Entry 6RJM (X-ray diffraction, 2.11 A resolution); this record covers chains A and B.

Chain A (and B):
Molecule: Beta-glucosidase
Organism: Agrobacterium tumefaciens A6
Notes: EC 3.2.1.21; chain B of this document is another copy of the same molecule, construct and numbering; everything in this record applies to it too
UniProtKB: A0A2I4PGZ0 (A0A2I4PGZ0_RHIRD); residue numbers follow UniProt; this construct covers 1-467
Chain sequence (490 residues; each row starts with the number of its first residue; numbers below 1 keep their minus sign (Met-22 is residue -22)):
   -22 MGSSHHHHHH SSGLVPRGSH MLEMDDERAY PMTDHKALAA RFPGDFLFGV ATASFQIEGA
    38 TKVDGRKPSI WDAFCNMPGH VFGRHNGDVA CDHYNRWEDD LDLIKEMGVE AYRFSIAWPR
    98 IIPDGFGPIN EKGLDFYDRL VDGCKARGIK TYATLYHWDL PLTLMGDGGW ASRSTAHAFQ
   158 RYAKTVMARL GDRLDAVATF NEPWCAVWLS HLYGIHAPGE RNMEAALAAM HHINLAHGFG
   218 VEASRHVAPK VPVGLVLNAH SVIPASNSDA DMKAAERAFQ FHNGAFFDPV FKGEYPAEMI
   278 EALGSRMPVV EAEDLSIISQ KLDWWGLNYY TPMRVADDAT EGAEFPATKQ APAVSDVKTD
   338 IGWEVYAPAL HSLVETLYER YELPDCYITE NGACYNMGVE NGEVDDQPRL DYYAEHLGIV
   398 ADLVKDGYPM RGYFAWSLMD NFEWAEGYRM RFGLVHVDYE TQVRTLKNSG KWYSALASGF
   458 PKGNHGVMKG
Not modelled in the structure: -22 to 6, 460-467 (chain B: -22 to 9, 466-467)
Construct notes: initiating methionine (-22); expression tag (-21 to 0)
Ligand contacts: alpha-D-glucopyranose (GLC): Gln33, His134, Trp135, Asn178, Glu179, Asn305, Tyr307, Trp340, Glu367, Trp413, Glu420, Trp421, Phe429
Reported in the primary citation:
  - mutagenesis - E179S: abolished catalytic activity on ONPG
  - catalytic residues: Glu179, Glu367 (proposed by the authors, not directly observed)

Chain A / chain B interface:
Pairs across the interface (43; chain A residue first):
  Lys39(A) - Asp144(B)  salt bridge
  Lys44(A) - Asp101(B)  salt bridge
  Pro45(A) - Gly143(B)
  Asp49(A) - Gly143(B)
  Ala50(A) - Met142(B)
  Ala50(A) - Gly143(B)
  Asn53(A) - Gly143(B)  hydrogen bond (side chain-backbone)
  Asn53(A) - Asp144(B)
  Asn53(A) - Gly145(B)
  Met54(A) - Met142(B)  hydrophobic
  Met54(A) - Gly145(B)
  Met54(A) - Glu197(B)
  Met54(A) - Ala202(B)  hydrophobic
  Pro55(A) - Ala148(B)
  Pro55(A) - Asn199(B)
  Pro55(A) - Glu201(B)
  Pro55(A) - Ala202(B)
  Gly56(A) - Asn199(B)
  His57(A) - Glu197(B)  salt bridge
  Arg61(A) - Glu201(B)  salt bridge
  Asp101(A) - Lys44(B)  salt bridge
  Leu139(A) - Leu139(B)
  Leu139(A) - Thr140(B)
  Leu139(A) - Gly143(B)
  Thr140(A) - Leu139(B)
  Met142(A) - Ala50(B)
  Gly143(A) - Pro45(B)
  Gly143(A) - Asp49(B)
  Gly143(A) - Ala50(B)
  Gly143(A) - Asn53(B)  hydrogen bond (backbone-side chain)
  Gly143(A) - Leu139(B)
  Asp144(A) - Lys39(B)  salt bridge
  Asp144(A) - Asn53(B)
  Gly145(A) - Asn53(B)
  Gly145(A) - Met54(B)
  Ala148(A) - Pro55(B)
  Glu197(A) - Met54(B)
  Glu197(A) - His57(B)  salt bridge
  Asn199(A) - Pro55(B)
  Asn199(A) - Gly56(B)
  Glu201(A) - Arg61(B)  salt bridge
  Ala202(A) - Met54(B)  hydrophobic
  Ala202(A) - Pro55(B)
Interface residues without a listed pair, chain A (25 interface residues in all): His188, Pro195

Summary:
25 residues of chain A and 23 residues of chain B are in contact; the contacts include 2 hydrogen bonds and 8
salt bridges. Polar contacts include Lys39(A)-Asp144(B), Lys44(A)-Asp101(B) and His57(A)-Glu197(B). Ligands of
chain A: alpha-D-glucopyranose. The paper reports catalytic residues Glu179(A) and Glu367(A); E179S of chain A
abolishes catalytic activity on ONPG.
Both chains are Beta-glucosidase (Agrobacterium tumefaciens A6). Entry 6RJM (Complex structure of virulence
factor SghA and its hydrolysis product glucose) was determined by X-ray diffraction, deposited together with
6RJK, 6RJO and 6RK2.
